Entry 8PR2 (electron microscopy, 3.80 A resolution); this record covers chains f and h of the 6 polymer chains in the assembly.

# Chain f
Name: Cytoplasmic dynein 1 heavy chain 1
From: Homo sapiens
UniProtKB: Q14204 (DYHC1_HUMAN); residues 1-4646 here = UniProt positions 1-4646
Sequence (4646 residues; each row starts with the number of its first residue):
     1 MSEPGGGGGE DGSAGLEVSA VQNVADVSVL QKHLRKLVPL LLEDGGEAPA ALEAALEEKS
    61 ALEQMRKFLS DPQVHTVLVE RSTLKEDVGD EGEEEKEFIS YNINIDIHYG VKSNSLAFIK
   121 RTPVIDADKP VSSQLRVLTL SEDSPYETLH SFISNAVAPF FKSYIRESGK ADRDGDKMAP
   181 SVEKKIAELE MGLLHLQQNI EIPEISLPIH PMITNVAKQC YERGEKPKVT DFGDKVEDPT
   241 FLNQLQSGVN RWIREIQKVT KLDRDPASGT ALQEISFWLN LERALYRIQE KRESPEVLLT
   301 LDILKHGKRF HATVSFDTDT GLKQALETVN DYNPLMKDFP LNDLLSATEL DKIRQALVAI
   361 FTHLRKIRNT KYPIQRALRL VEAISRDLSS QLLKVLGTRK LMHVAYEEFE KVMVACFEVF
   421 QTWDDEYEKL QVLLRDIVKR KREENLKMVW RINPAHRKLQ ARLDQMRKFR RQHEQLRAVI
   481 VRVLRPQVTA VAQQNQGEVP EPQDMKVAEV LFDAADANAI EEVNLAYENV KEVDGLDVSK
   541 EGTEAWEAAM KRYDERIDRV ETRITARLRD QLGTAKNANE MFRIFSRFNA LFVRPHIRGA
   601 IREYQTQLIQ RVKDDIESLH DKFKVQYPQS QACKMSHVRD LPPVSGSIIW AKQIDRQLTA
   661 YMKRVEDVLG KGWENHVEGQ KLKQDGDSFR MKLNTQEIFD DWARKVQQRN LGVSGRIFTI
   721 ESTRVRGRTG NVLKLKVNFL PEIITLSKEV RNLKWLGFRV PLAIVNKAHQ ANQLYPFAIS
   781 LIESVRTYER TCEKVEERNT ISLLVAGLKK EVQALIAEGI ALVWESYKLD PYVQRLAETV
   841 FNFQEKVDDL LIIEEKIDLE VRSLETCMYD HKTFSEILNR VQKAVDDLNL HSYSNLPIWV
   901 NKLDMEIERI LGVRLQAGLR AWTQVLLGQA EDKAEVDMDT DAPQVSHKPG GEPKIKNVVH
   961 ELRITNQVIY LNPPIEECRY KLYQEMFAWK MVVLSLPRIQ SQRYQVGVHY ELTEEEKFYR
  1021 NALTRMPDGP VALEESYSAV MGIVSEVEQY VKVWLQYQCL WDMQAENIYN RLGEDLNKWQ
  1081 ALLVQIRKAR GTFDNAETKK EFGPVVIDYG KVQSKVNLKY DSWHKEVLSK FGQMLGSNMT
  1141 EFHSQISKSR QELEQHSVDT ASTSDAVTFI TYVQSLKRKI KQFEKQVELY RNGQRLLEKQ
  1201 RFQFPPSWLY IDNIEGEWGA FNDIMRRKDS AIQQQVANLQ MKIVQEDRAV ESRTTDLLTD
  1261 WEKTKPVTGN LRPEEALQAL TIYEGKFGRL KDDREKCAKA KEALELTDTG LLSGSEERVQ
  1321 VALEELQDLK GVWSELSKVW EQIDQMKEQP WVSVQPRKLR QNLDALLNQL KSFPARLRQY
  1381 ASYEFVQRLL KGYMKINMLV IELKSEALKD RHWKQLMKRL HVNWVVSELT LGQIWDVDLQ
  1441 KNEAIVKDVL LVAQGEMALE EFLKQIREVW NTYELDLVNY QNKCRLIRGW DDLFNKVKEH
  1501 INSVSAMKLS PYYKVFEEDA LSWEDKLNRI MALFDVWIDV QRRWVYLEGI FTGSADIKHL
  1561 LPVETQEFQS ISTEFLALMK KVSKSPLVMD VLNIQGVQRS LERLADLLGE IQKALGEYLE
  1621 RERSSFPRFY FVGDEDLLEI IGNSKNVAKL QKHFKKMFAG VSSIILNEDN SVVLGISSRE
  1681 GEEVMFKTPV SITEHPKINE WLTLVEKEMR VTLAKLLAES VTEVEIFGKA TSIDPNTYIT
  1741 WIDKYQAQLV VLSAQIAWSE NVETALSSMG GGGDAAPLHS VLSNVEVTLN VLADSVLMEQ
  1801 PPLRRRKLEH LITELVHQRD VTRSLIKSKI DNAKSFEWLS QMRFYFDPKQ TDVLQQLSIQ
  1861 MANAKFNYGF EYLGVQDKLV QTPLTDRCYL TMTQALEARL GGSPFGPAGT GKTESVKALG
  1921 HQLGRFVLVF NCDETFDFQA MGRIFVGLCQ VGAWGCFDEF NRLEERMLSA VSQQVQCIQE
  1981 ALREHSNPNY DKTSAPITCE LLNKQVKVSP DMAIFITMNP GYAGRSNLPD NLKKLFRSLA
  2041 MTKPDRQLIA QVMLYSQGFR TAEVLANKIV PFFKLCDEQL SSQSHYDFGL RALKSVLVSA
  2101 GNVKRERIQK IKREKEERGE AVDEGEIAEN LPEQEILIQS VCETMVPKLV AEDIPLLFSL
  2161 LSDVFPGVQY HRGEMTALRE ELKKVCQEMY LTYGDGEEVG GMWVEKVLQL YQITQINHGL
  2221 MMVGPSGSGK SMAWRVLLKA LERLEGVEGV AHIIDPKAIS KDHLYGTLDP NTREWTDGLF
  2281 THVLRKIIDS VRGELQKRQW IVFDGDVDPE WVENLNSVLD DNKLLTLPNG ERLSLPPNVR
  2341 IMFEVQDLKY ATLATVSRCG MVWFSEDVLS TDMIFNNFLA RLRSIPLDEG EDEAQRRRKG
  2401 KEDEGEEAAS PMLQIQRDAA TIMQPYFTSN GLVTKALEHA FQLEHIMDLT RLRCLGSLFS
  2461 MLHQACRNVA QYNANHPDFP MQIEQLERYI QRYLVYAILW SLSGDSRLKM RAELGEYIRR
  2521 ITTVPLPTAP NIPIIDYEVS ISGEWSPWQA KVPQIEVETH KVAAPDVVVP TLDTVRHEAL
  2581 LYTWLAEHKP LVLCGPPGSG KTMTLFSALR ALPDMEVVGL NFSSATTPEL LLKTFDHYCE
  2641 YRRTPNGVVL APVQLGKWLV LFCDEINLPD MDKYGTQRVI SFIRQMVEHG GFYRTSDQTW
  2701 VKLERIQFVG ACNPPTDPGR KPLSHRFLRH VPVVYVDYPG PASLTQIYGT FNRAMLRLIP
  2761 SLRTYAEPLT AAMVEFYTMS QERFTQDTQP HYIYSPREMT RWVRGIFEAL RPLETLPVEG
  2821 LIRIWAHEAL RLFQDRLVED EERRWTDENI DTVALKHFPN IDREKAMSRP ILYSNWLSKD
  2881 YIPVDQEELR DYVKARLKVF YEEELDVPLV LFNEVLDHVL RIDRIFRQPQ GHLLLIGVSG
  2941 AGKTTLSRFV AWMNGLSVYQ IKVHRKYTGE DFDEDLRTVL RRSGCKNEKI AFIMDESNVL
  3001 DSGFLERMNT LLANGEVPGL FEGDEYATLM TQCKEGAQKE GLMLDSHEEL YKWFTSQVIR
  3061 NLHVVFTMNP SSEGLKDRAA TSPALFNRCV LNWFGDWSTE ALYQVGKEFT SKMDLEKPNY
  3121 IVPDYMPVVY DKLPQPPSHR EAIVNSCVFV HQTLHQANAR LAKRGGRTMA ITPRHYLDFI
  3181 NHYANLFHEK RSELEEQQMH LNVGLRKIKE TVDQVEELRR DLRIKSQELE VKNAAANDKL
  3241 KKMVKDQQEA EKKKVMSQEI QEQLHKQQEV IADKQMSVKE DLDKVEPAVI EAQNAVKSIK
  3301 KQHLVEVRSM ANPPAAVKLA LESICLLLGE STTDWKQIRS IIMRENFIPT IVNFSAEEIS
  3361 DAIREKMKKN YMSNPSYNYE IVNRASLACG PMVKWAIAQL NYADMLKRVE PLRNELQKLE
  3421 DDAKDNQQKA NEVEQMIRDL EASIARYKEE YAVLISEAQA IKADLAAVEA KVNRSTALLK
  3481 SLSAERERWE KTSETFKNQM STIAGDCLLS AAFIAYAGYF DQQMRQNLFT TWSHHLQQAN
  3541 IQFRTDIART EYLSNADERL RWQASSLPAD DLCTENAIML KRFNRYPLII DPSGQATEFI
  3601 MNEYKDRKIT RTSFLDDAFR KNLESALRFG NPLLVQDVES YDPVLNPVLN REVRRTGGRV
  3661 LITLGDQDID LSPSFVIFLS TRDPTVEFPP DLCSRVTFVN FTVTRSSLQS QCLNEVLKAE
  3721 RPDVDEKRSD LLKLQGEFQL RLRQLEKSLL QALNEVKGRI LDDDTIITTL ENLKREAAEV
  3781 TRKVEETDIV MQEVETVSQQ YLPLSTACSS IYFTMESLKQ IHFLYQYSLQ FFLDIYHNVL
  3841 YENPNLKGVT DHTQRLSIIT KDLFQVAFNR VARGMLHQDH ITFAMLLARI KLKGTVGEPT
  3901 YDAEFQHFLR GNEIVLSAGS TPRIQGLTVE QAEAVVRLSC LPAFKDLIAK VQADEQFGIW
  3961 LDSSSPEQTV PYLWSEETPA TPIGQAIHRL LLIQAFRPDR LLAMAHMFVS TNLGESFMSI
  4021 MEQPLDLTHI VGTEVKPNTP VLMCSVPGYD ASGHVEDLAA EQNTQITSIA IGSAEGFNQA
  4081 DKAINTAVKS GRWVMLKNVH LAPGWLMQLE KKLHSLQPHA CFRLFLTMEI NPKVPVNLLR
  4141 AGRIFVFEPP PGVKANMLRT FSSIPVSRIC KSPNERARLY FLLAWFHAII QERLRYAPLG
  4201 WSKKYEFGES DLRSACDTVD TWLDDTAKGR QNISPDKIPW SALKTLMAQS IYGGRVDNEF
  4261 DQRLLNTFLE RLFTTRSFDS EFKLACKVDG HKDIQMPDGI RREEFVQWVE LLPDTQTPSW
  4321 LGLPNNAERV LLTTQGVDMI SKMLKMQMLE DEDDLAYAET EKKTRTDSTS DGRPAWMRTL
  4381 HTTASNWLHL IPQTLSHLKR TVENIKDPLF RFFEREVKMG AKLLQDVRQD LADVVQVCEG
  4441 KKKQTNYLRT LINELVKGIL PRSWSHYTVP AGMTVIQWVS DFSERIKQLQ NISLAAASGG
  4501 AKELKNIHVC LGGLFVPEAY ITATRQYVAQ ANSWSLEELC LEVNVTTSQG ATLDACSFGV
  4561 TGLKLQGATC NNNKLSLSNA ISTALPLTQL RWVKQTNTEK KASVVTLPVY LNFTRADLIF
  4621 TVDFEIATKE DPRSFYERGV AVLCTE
Disordered / not traced: 1-245, 489-511, 924-984, 1041-4646
Differences from the reference sequence: engineered mutation E1567 (Arg in Q14204), E1610 (Lys in Q14204)
Swiss-Prot annotation at these positions:
  - binding site (ATP): G1906 to T1913, G2224 to S2231, G2595 to T2602, G2937 to T2944
  - modified residue: S2 (N-acetylserine), S70 (Phosphoserine), K1125 (N6-acetyllysine), S1230 (Phosphoserine), K3480 (N6-acetyllysine), S4162 (Phosphoserine), K4283 (N6-acetyllysine), T4366 (Phosphothreonine), S4368 (Phosphoserine)
  - natural variant: E94 (E94K: Found in a patient with spinal muscular atrophy; uncertain significance), K129 (K129I: In CDCBM13), R264 (R264L: In SMALED1), H306 (H306R: In CMT2O and SMALED1), I584 (I584L: In SMALED1), R598 (R598C: In CMT2O and SMALED1), T659 to M662 (deletion: In CDCBM13), K671 (K671E: In SMALED1), P776 (P776L: In SMALED1), Y970 (Y970C: In SMALED1), G1132 (G1132E: In SMALED1), Q1194 (Q1194R: In CMT2O), 8 further natural variant entries in UniProt

# Chain h
Name: Cytoplasmic dynein 1 intermediate chain 2
From: Homo sapiens
UniProtKB: Q13409 (DC1I2_HUMAN), isoform Q13409-3; numbering as in UniProt (aligned over 1-612)
Sequence (612 residues; numbered 1 to 612; the number before each row is that of its first residue):
     1 MSDKSELKAE LERKKQRLAQ IREEKKRKEE ERKKKETDQK KEAVAPVQEE SDLEKKRREA
    61 EALLQSMGLT PESPIVPPPM SPSSKSVSTP SEAGSQDSGD GAVGSRRGPI KLGMAKITQV
   121 DFPPREIVTY TKETQTPVMA QPKEDEEEDD DVVAPKPPIE PEEEKTLKKD EENDSKAPPH
   181 ELTEEEKQQI LHSEEFLSFF DHSTRIVERA LSEQINIFFD YSGRDLEDKE GEIQAGAKLS
   241 LNRQFFDERW SKHRVVSCLD WSSQYPELLV ASYNNNEDAP HEPDGVALVW NMKYKKTTPE
   301 YVFHCQSAVM SATFAKFHPN LVVGGTYSGQ IVLWDNRSNK RTPVQRTPLS AAAHTHPVYC
   361 VNVVGTQNAH NLISISTDGK ICSWSLDMLS HPQDSMELVH KQSKAVAVTS MSFPVGDVNN
   421 FVVGSEEGSV YTACRHGSKA GISEMFEGHQ GPITGIHCHA AVGAVDFSHL FVTSSFDWTV
   481 KLWSTKNNKP LYSFEDNAGY VYDVMWSPTH PALFACVDGM GRLDLWNLNN DTEVPTASIS
   541 VEGNPALNRV RWTHSGREIA VGDSEGQIVI YDVGEQIAVP RNDEWARFGR TLAEINANRA
   601 DAEEEAATRI PA
Disordered / not traced: 1-237, 609-612
Differences from the reference sequence: conflict S484 (Thr in Q13409), G499 (Asp in Q13409)
Swiss-Prot annotation at these positions:
  - modified residue: S2 (N-acetylserine), S51 (Diphosphoserine), S73 (Phosphoserine)

# Chain f / chain h interface
Pairs across the interface - 62 pairs, chain f then chain h:
  R482(f) - N598(h)  hydrogen bond
  N579(f) - N497(h)  hydrogen bond
  R583(f) - E533(h)
  R583(f) - V534(h)
  K622(f) - W478(h)
  Q631(f) - G519(h)
  Q631(f) - P545(h)
  Q631(f) - A546(h)
  K634(f) - V255(h)
  K634(f) - S564(h)  hydrogen bond
  K634(f) - E565(h)  salt bridge
  M635(f) - V255(h)  hydrophobic
  M635(f) - Y502(h)
  M635(f) - A546(h)  hydrophobic
  M635(f) - N548(h)
  V638(f) - V255(h)  hydrophobic
  V638(f) - N274(h)
  V638(f) - M310(h)
  V638(f) - Y359(h)  hydrogen bond (backbone-side chain)
  V638(f) - N548(h)
  R639(f) - Y359(h)
  R639(f) - T454(h)
  R639(f) - Y502(h)
  R639(f) - N548(h)  hydrogen bond
  R639(f) - R549(h)
  D640(f) - Y327(h)
  D640(f) - P357(h)
  D640(f) - Y359(h)  hydrogen bond (backbone-side chain)
  L641(f) - F476(h)  hydrophobic
  I649(f) - P452(h)  hydrophobic
  I649(f) - F476(h)  hydrophobic
  I649(f) - Y500(h)
  W650(f) - Y500(h)
  Q653(f) - Q450(h)  hydrogen bond (side chain-backbone)
  Q653(f) - F476(h)
  Q653(f) - D477(h)
  I654(f) - W478(h)  hydrophobic
  R656(f) - Q450(h)  hydrogen bond
  R656(f) - D477(h)  hydrogen bond (side chain-backbone)
  R656(f) - T479(h)
  R656(f) - E495(h)  salt bridge
  Q657(f) - W478(h)
  Q657(f) - E495(h)
  K748(f) - Y327(h)  hydrogen bond
  R751(f) - T377(h)
  R751(f) - E426(h)  salt bridge
  R751(f) - E427(h)
  W755(f) - E426(h)
  W755(f) - E427(h)  hydrogen bond (side chain-backbone)
  W755(f) - P452(h)
  P776(f) - L349(h)
  P776(f) - T355(h)
  I779(f) - T355(h)
  E783(f) - Q306(h)
  E783(f) - S328(h)  hydrogen bond
  E783(f) - L349(h)
  R786(f) - D284(h)  salt bridge
  R786(f) - Q306(h)
  T787(f) - Q306(h)  hydrogen bond
  F841(f) - Q330(h)
  F841(f) - R346(h)
  D848(f) - T342(h)
Other interface residues (no listed pair), chain f (39 interface residues in all): Q475, R587, L619, A632, R664, N752, K754, Y775, S780, E793, Q834, Q844
Other interface residues (no listed pair), chain h (50 interface residues in all): H281, S307, K340, S350, H356, K404, A407, G428, G451, G499, N544, E605

# Overview
39 residues of chain f face 50 of chain h across their interface; the contacts include 13 hydrogen bonds and 4
salt bridges. Polar pairs include K634(f)-E565(h), R656(f)-E495(h) and R751(f)-E426(h). UniProt lists 32
ATP-binding residues on chain f.
Chain f is Cytoplasmic dynein 1 heavy chain 1 and chain h is Cytoplasmic dynein 1 intermediate chain 2, both
from Homo sapiens; the structure, Cytoplasmic dynein-1 heavy chain bound to JIP3-LZI, was determined by
electron microscopy together with 8PQW, 8PQY, 8PQZ, 8PR0, 8PR1, 8PR3 and 8PR4 from the same study.
